4CXQ - chains A and B; structure by X-ray diffraction, 1.80 A resolution.

Chain A (and B):
Name: Adenosylmethionine-8-amino-7-oxononanoate aminotransferase
From: Mycobacterium tuberculosis
Notes: EC 2.6.1.62; chain B of this document is another copy of the same molecule, construct and numbering; everything in this record applies to it too
UniProtKB: P0A4X6 (BIOA_MYCTU); residue numbers follow UniProt; this construct covers 1-437
Chain sequence (457 residues; row label = number of the first residue in the row; numbers below 1 keep their minus sign (Met-19 is residue -19)):
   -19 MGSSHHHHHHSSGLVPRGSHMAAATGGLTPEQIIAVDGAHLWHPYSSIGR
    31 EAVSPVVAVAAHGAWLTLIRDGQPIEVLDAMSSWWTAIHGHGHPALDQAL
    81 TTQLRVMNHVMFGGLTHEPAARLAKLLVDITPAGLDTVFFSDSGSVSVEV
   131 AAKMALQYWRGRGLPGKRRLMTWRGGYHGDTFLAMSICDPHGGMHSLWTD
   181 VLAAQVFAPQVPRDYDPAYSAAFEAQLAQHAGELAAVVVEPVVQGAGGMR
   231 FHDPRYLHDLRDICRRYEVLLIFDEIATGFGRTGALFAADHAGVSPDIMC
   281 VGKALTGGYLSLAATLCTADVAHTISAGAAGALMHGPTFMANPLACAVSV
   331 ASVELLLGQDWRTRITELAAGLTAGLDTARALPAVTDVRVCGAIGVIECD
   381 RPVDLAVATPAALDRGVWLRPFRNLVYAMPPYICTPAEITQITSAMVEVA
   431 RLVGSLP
Unresolved in the structure: -19 to 7, 32, 436-437 (chain B: -19 to 7, 32-33, 436-437)
Covalently attached groups: pyridoxal phosphate (PLP) linked to Lys283
Construct notes: expression tag (-19 to 0)
Small-molecule neighbours:
  - 7-keto-8-aminopelargonic acid (KAP), molecule 1: Tyr25, Trp64, Trp65, Tyr157, Asp160, Ala226, Arg400, Phe402, Tyr407
  - 7-keto-8-aminopelargonic acid (KAP), molecule 2: Gly316, Pro317, Thr318
  - pyridoxal phosphate (PLP), molecule 1: Trp65, Ser123, Gly124, Ser125, Val128, Tyr157, His158, Gly159, Glu220, Asp254, Ile256, Ala257
  - pyridoxal phosphate (PLP), molecule 2: Asp122, Gly316, Pro317, Thr318

How chain A and chain B interact:
Contacting residue pairs (254):
  Leu8(A) - Glu98(B)  hydrogen bond (backbone-side chain)
  Leu8(A) - Arg102(B)
  Ile13(A) - Thr96(B)
  Ile13(A) - His97(B)
  Ile13(A) - Glu98(B)
  Val16(A) - Ala101(B)
  Asp17(A) - Thr96(B)  hydrogen bond
  Ala19(A) - Asp116(B)
  His20(A) - Val108(B)
  His20(A) - Asp116(B)  hydrogen bond (side chain-backbone)
  His20(A) - Thr117(B)
  His20(A) - Val118(B)  hydrogen bond (backbone-backbone)
  Leu21(A) - Thr96(B)
  Leu21(A) - Ala100(B)
  Leu21(A) - Ala104(B)  hydrophobic
  Leu21(A) - Val118(B)
  Leu21(A) - Phe120(B)  hydrophobic
  Trp22(A) - Phe92(B)
  Trp22(A) - Thr117(B)
  Trp22(A) - Val118(B)  hydrogen bond (backbone-backbone)
  Trp22(A) - Phe119(B)  hydrophobic
  Trp22(A) - Met134(B)  hydrophobic
  Trp22(A) - Cys297(B)  hydrophobic
  Trp22(A) - Ala302(B)  hydrophobic
  Trp22(A) - Ile305(B)  hydrophobic
  Trp22(A) - Leu313(B)  hydrophobic
  Trp22(A) - Met320(B)
  His23(A) - Phe92(B)  hydrogen bond (side chain-backbone)
  His23(A) - Leu95(B)
  His23(A) - Thr96(B)
  Pro24(A) - Phe92(B)
  Pro24(A) - Gly93(B)
  Pro24(A) - His315(B)
  Pro24(A) - Gly316(B)
  Pro24(A) - Met320(B)
  Tyr25(A) - Ala312(B)
  Tyr25(A) - Leu313(B)  hydrogen bond (backbone-backbone)
  Tyr25(A) - Met314(B)
  Tyr25(A) - His315(B)  hydrogen bond (backbone-backbone)
  Tyr25(A) - Gly316(B)  hydrogen bond (side chain-backbone)
  Ser26(A) - Ala312(B)
  Ser26(A) - Leu313(B)  hydrogen bond (backbone-backbone)
  Ser27(A) - Ser306(B)
  Ser27(A) - Gly311(B)  hydrogen bond (side chain-backbone)
  Ser27(A) - Ala312(B)  hydrogen bond (side chain-backbone)
  Ile28(A) - Thr117(B)
  Ile28(A) - Ala302(B)  hydrophobic
  Ile28(A) - His303(B)
  Ile28(A) - Ser306(B)  hydrogen bond (backbone-side chain)
  Pro35(A) - Gly94(B)
  Pro35(A) - Leu95(B)
  Pro35(A) - Thr96(B)
  Val36(A) - Gly94(B)  hydrogen bond (backbone-backbone)
  Val36(A) - Leu95(B)
  Val36(A) - Thr96(B)  hydrogen bond (backbone-backbone)
  Val37(A) - Thr96(B)
  Ala38(A) - Met87(B)  hydrophobic
  Ala38(A) - Thr96(B)  hydrogen bond (backbone-backbone)
  Ala38(A) - His97(B)
  Val39(A) - Val86(B)
  Ala40(A) - Val86(B)
  Ala40(A) - Met87(B)
  Ala41(A) - Val86(B)  hydrogen bond (backbone-backbone)
  Ala41(A) - Met87(B)  hydrophobic
  His42(A) - Arg85(B)
  His42(A) - Val86(B)  hydrogen bond (side chain-backbone)
  Leu46(A) - Val90(B)  hydrophobic
  Leu48(A) - Leu95(B)  hydrophobic
  Met61(A) - Met91(B)  hydrophobic
  Ser63(A) - His89(B)
  Ser63(A) - Val90(B)
  Ser63(A) - Met91(B)
  Trp64(A) - Met91(B)
  Trp64(A) - Gly93(B)
  Trp64(A) - Thr318(B)
  Thr66(A) - Thr318(B)
  Thr66(A) - Phe319(B)
  His71(A) - Asn88(B)  hydrogen bond
  His71(A) - His89(B)  hydrogen bond (side chain-backbone)
  Asp77(A) - Leu84(B)
  Leu80(A) - Leu84(B)  hydrophobic
  Leu80(A) - Leu324(B)  hydrophobic
  Thr81(A) - Leu84(B)
  Leu84(A) - Asp77(B)
  Leu84(A) - Leu80(B)  hydrophobic
  Leu84(A) - Thr81(B)
  Leu84(A) - Tyr289(B)  hydrophobic
  Arg85(A) - His42(B)  hydrogen bond (backbone-side chain)
  Val86(A) - Ala40(B)
  Val86(A) - Ala41(B)  hydrogen bond (backbone-backbone)
  Val86(A) - His42(B)  hydrogen bond (backbone-side chain)
  Met87(A) - Ala38(B)  hydrophobic
  Met87(A) - Ala40(B)
  Met87(A) - Ala41(B)  hydrophobic
  Asn88(A) - His71(B)  hydrogen bond
  Asn88(A) - Gly72(B)
  Asn88(A) - Gly288(B)
  Asn88(A) - Tyr289(B)
  His89(A) - Ser63(B)
  His89(A) - His71(B)  hydrogen bond (backbone-side chain)
  His89(A) - Gly288(B)
  Val90(A) - Leu46(B)  hydrophobic
  Val90(A) - Ser63(B)
  Met91(A) - Met61(B)  hydrophobic
  Met91(A) - Ser63(B)
  Met91(A) - Trp64(B)
  Met91(A) - Trp398(B)  hydrogen bond
  Met91(A) - Arg400(B)
  Phe92(A) - Trp22(B)
  Phe92(A) - His23(B)  hydrogen bond (backbone-side chain)
  Phe92(A) - Pro24(B)
  Gly93(A) - Pro24(B)
  Gly93(A) - Trp64(B)
  Gly93(A) - Trp398(B)
  Gly93(A) - Arg400(B)
  Gly94(A) - Pro35(B)
  Gly94(A) - Val36(B)  hydrogen bond (backbone-backbone)
  Gly94(A) - Trp398(B)
  Gly94(A) - Arg400(B)
  Leu95(A) - His23(B)
  Leu95(A) - Pro35(B)
  Leu95(A) - Val36(B)
  Leu95(A) - Leu48(B)  hydrophobic
  Leu95(A) - Trp398(B)  hydrophobic
  Thr96(A) - Ile13(B)
  Thr96(A) - Asp17(B)  hydrogen bond
  Thr96(A) - Leu21(B)
  Thr96(A) - His23(B)
  Thr96(A) - Val36(B)  hydrogen bond (backbone-backbone)
  Thr96(A) - Val37(B)
  Thr96(A) - Ala38(B)  hydrogen bond (backbone-backbone)
  His97(A) - Ile13(B)
  His97(A) - Ala38(B)
  Glu98(A) - Leu8(B)  hydrogen bond (side chain-backbone)
  Glu98(A) - Ile13(B)
  Ala100(A) - Leu21(B)
  Ala101(A) - Val16(B)
  Ala101(A) - Leu21(B)
  Arg102(A) - Leu8(B)
  Ala104(A) - Leu21(B)  hydrophobic
  Val108(A) - His20(B)
  Asp116(A) - Ala19(B)
  Asp116(A) - His20(B)  hydrogen bond (backbone-side chain)
  Thr117(A) - His20(B)
  Thr117(A) - Trp22(B)
  Val118(A) - His20(B)  hydrogen bond (backbone-backbone)
  Val118(A) - Leu21(B)
  Val118(A) - Trp22(B)  hydrogen bond (backbone-backbone)
  Phe119(A) - Trp22(B)  hydrophobic
  Phe120(A) - Leu21(B)  hydrophobic
  Asp122(A) - Asp122(B)
  Asp122(A) - Ser123(B)
  Asp122(A) - Ser291(B)
  Ser123(A) - Asp122(B)
  Val126(A) - Ser123(B)
  Val126(A) - Val126(B)  hydrophobic
  Glu129(A) - Thr161(B)
  Glu129(A) - Phe162(B)  hydrogen bond (side chain-backbone)
  Lys133(A) - Asp160(B)  hydrogen bond (side chain-backbone)
  Lys133(A) - Phe162(B)
  Lys133(A) - Met165(B)  hydrogen bond
  Lys133(A) - Trp178(B)
  Met134(A) - Trp22(B)  hydrophobic
  Leu136(A) - Trp178(B)  hydrophobic
  Gln137(A) - Trp178(B)
  Arg140(A) - Leu177(B)  hydrogen bond (side chain-backbone)
  Arg140(A) - Trp178(B)
  Arg140(A) - Asp180(B)  salt bridge
  Arg140(A) - Val181(B)
  Arg148(A) - Asp180(B)  salt bridge
  Arg148(A) - Val181(B)
  Asp160(A) - Lys133(B)  hydrogen bond (backbone-side chain)
  Asp160(A) - His315(B)  hydrogen bond (backbone-side chain)
  Asp160(A) - Gly316(B)  hydrogen bond (side chain-backbone)
  Thr161(A) - Glu129(B)
  Phe162(A) - Glu129(B)  hydrogen bond (backbone-side chain)
  Phe162(A) - Lys133(B)
  Phe162(A) - Leu163(B)  hydrophobic
  Leu163(A) - Phe162(B)  hydrophobic
  Met165(A) - Lys133(B)  hydrogen bond
  Met174(A) - Met314(B)
  His175(A) - Met314(B)
  Leu177(A) - Ala310(B)  hydrophobic
  Trp178(A) - Lys133(B)
  Trp178(A) - Leu136(B)  hydrophobic
  Trp178(A) - Gln137(B)
  Trp178(A) - Arg140(B)
  Asp180(A) - Arg140(B)  salt bridge
  Val181(A) - Arg140(B)
  Lys283(A) - Thr318(B)
  Lys283(A) - Phe319(B)
  Thr286(A) - Phe319(B)
  Gly288(A) - Asn88(B)
  Gly288(A) - His89(B)
  Gly288(A) - Phe319(B)
  Tyr289(A) - Leu84(B)  hydrophobic
  Tyr289(A) - Asn88(B)
  Tyr289(A) - Asn322(B)  hydrogen bond (backbone-side chain)
  Tyr289(A) - Leu324(B)
  Leu290(A) - Leu290(B)  hydrophobic
  Leu290(A) - Phe319(B)
  Leu290(A) - Asn322(B)
  Leu290(A) - Leu324(B)  hydrophobic
  Ser291(A) - Asp122(B)
  Ser291(A) - Phe319(B)
  Cys297(A) - Trp22(B)  hydrophobic
  Ala302(A) - Trp22(B)  hydrophobic
  His303(A) - Ile28(B)
  Ile305(A) - Trp22(B)  hydrophobic
  Ser306(A) - Trp22(B)
  Ser306(A) - Ser27(B)
  Ser306(A) - Ile28(B)  hydrogen bond (side chain-backbone)
  Ser306(A) - Arg30(B)  hydrogen bond (backbone-side chain)
  Ala307(A) - Arg30(B)
  Ala310(A) - Leu177(B)
  Gly311(A) - Ser27(B)
  Ala312(A) - Tyr25(B)
  Ala312(A) - Ser26(B)
  Ala312(A) - Ser27(B)
  Leu313(A) - Trp22(B)  hydrophobic
  Leu313(A) - Tyr25(B)  hydrogen bond (backbone-backbone)
  Leu313(A) - Ser26(B)  hydrogen bond (backbone-backbone)
  Met314(A) - Tyr25(B)
  Met314(A) - Met174(B)  hydrophobic
  Met314(A) - His175(B)
  His315(A) - Pro24(B)
  His315(A) - Tyr25(B)  hydrogen bond (backbone-backbone)
  His315(A) - Asp160(B)  hydrogen bond (side chain-backbone)
  Gly316(A) - Pro24(B)
  Gly316(A) - Tyr25(B)  hydrogen bond (backbone-side chain)
  Gly316(A) - Asp160(B)  hydrogen bond (backbone-side chain)
  Thr318(A) - Trp64(B)
  Thr318(A) - Thr66(B)
  Thr318(A) - Lys283(B)
  Phe319(A) - Thr66(B)
  Phe319(A) - Lys283(B)
  Phe319(A) - Thr286(B)
  Phe319(A) - Gly288(B)
  Phe319(A) - Leu290(B)
  Phe319(A) - Ser291(B)
  Met320(A) - Trp22(B)
  Met320(A) - Pro24(B)
  Asn322(A) - Tyr289(B)  hydrogen bond (side chain-backbone)
  Asn322(A) - Leu290(B)
  Leu324(A) - Leu80(B)  hydrophobic
  Leu324(A) - Tyr289(B)
  Leu324(A) - Leu290(B)  hydrophobic
  Trp398(A) - Met91(B)  hydrogen bond
  Trp398(A) - Gly93(B)
  Trp398(A) - Gly94(B)
  Trp398(A) - Leu95(B)  hydrophobic
  Arg400(A) - Met91(B)
  Arg400(A) - Gly93(B)
  Arg400(A) - Gly94(B)
Other interface residues (no listed pair), chain A (110 interface residues in all): Ile14, Gly72, Lys105, Ala132, Ala309, Pro317
Other interface residues (no listed pair), chain B (108 interface residues in all): Val39, Lys105, Ala132, Arg148, Pro317

In short:
110 residues of chain A and 108 residues of chain B are in contact, with 55 hydrogen bonds and 3 salt bridges.
Among the polar pairs are Arg140(A)-Asp180(B), Arg148(A)-Asp180(B) and Leu8(A)-Glu98(B). Bound to chain A:
7-keto-8-aminopelargonic acid and pyridoxal phosphate.
Chain A and chain B are both Adenosylmethionine-8-amino-7-oxononanoate aminotransferase (Mycobacterium
tuberculosis); the structure, Mycobaterium tuberculosis transaminase BioA complexed with substrate KAPA, was
determined by X-ray diffraction (same publication as 4CXR, 4MQP, 4MQQ and 4MQR).
